7U0X - chains H and L of the 7 polymer chains in the assembly; structure by electron microscopy, 3.82 A resolution.

== Chain H ==
Molecule: mAb 002-13 heavy chain
From: Homo sapiens
Chain sequence (459 residues; row label = number of the first residue in the row):
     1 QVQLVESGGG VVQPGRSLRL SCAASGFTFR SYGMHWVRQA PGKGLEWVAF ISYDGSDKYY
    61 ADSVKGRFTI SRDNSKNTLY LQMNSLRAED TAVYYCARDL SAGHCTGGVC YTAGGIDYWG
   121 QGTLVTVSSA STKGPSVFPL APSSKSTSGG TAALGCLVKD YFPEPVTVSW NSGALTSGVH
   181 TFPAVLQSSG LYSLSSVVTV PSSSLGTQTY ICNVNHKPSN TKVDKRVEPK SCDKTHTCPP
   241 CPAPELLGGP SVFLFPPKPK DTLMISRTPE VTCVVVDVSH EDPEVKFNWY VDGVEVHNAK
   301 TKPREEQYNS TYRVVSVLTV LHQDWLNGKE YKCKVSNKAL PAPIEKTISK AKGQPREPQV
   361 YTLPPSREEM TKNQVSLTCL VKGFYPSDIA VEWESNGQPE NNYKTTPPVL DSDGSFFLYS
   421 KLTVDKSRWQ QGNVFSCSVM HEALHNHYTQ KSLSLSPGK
Not modelled in the structure: 235-459
Disulfides: C22-C96, C105-C110, C156-C212

== Chain L ==
Molecule: mAb 002-13 Light chain
From: Homo sapiens
Chain sequence (216 residues; numbered 1 to 216; the number before each row is that of its first residue):
     1 NFMLTQPHSV SESPGKTVTI SCTRNSGSIA SNYVQWYQQR PGSAPTTVIY EDNQRPSGVP
    61 DRFSGSIDSS SNSASLTISG LKTEDEADYY CHSYDSDNVV FGGGTKLTVL GQPKAAPSVT
   121 LFPPSSEELQ ANKATLVCLI SDFYPGAVTV AWKADSSPVK AGVETTTPSK QSNNKYAASS
   181 YLSLTPEQWK SHRSYSCQVT HEGSTVEKTV APTECS
Disulfides: C22-C91, C138-C197

== Chain H / chain L interface ==
Residue-residue contacts (40; chain H residue first):
  L45(H) with Y90(L), hydrophobic; F101(L)
  E46(H) with F101(L)
  W47(H) with N98(L); V99(L); F101(L)
  D62(H) with N98(L)
  Y95(H) with S43(L); A44(L), hydrogen bond (side chain-backbone)
  L100(H) with Y50(L), hydrophobic
  V109(H) with Y33(L), hydrogen bond (backbone-side chain)
  G114(H) with Q35(L), hydrogen bond (backbone-side chain)
  G115(H) with Q35(L)
  I116(H) with Y37(L), hydrogen bond (backbone-side chain); T47(L), hydrogen bond (backbone-side chain)
  D117(H) with T47(L), hydrogen bond (backbone-side chain)
  W119(H) with Y37(L), hydrophobic; P45(L), hydrogen bond (side chain-backbone); T46(L); T47(L), hydrogen bond
  G120(H) with A44(L)
  F138(H) with E127(L)
  K159(H) with E128(L); T135(L), hydrogen bond
  D160(H) with K133(L), salt bridge
  H180(H) with Q171(L); A177(L)
  F182(H) with Y181(L)
  P183(H) with T166(L); Y181(L)
  V185(H) with E164(L); T166(L); Y181(L), hydrophobic
  L186(H) with E164(L), hydrogen bond (backbone-side chain); S183(L)
  Q187(H) with T135(L); S183(L)
  S188(H) with S183(L), hydrogen bond (side chain-backbone)
  S193(H) with Y181(L)
  S195(H) with Y181(L)
Also at the interface, not in a pair above, chain H (31 interface residues in all): Q39, T106, C110, Y118, A184, L194
Also at the interface, not in a pair above, chain L (27 interface residues in all): Q39, S169, S179, L184

== In short ==
The interface between chain H and chain L involves 31 residues on one side and 27 on the other; the contacts
include 11 hydrogen bonds and 1 salt bridge. Polar pairs include D160(H)-K133(L), Y95(H)-A44(L) and
V109(H)-Y33(L).
Chain H is mAb 002-13 heavy chain and chain L is mAb 002-13 Light chain, both from Homo sapiens; the
structure, SARS-Cov2 S protein structure in complex with neutralizing monoclonal antibody 002-13, was
determined by electron microscopy.
